PDB entry 6JUS | X-ray diffraction, 2.50 A resolution | chains A and B of the 3 polymer chains in the assembly

== Chain A ==
Molecule: DNA polymerase IV
From: Mycobacterium smegmatis (strain ATCC 700084 / mc(2)155)
Notes: EC 2.7.7.7
UniProtKB: A0QR77 (A0QR77_MYCS2); residues 1-356 here = UniProt positions 1-356
Sequence (356 residues; numbered 1 to 356; the number before each row is that of its first residue):
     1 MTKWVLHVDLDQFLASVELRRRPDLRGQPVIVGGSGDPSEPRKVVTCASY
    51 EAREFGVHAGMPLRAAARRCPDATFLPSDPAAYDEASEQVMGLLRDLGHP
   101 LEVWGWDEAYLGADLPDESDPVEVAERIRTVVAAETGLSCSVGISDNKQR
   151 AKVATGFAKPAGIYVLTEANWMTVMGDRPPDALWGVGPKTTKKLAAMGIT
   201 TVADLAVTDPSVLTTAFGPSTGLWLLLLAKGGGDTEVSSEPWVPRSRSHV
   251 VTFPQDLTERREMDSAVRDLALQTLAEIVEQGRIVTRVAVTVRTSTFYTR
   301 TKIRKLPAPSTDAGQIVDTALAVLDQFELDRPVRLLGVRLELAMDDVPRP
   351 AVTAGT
Disordered / not traced: 348-356
Ion coordination: Mn2+ site 1: Asp-9, Asp-107, Glu-108 (together with CMPcPP); Mn2+ site 2: Asp-9, Leu-10, Asp-107
Small-molecule neighbours: CMPcPP: Asp-9, Leu-10, Asp-11, Gln-12, Phe-13, Leu-14, Thr-46, Cys-47, Tyr-50, Arg-53, Ala-59, Asp-107, Glu-108, Lys-159
What the authors report for this chain:
  - mutagenesis - L14Y: decreased catalytic activity on rCTP
  - mutagenesis - C47T: decreased catalytic activity on rNTP
  - mutagenesis - L14Y/C47T: abolished catalytic activity on ribonucleotide
  - mutagenesis - C47T (10-fold): increased growth

== Chain B ==
Molecule: 18-nt DNA strand
Sequence (18 nucleotides; numbered 837 to 854; the number before each row is that of its first residue):
   837 TCTGGGGTCCTAGGACCC
Disordered / not traced: 850-854

== Chain A / chain B interface ==
Pairs across the interface (34; chain A residue first):
  Pro-41(A) with DT839(B), phosphate contact
  Arg-42(A) with DT839(B), salt bridge to the phosphate; DG840(B), sugar contact
  Val-44(A) with DG840(B), base contact
  Thr-46(A) with DG840(B), base contact
  Gly-60(A) with DG840(B), base contact
  Pro-62(A) with DT839(B), sugar contact
  Arg-64(A) with DC838(B), salt bridge to the phosphate
  Ala-65(A) with DT837(B), base contact
  Arg-68(A) with DT837(B), sugar contact
  Arg-69(A) with DT837(B), base contact
  Thr-221(A) with DC846(B), phosphate contact; DT847(B), hydrogen bond to the phosphate
  Trp-242(A) with DT844(B), phosphate contact
  Pro-244(A) with DT844(B), phosphate contact
  Arg-245(A) with DT844(B), hydrogen bond to the phosphate; DC845(B), salt bridge to the phosphate
  Ser-246(A) with DG843(B), sugar contact; DT844(B), hydrogen bond to the phosphate
  Arg-247(A) with DG843(B), salt bridge to the phosphate
  Ser-248(A) with DG842(B), sugar contact; DG843(B), hydrogen bond to the phosphate
  His-249(A) with DG842(B), salt bridge to the phosphate
  Val-250(A) with DG841(B), phosphate contact; DG842(B), hydrogen bond to the phosphate
  Val-251(A) with DG841(B), phosphate contact
  Thr-252(A) with DG840(B), phosphate contact; DG841(B), hydrogen bond to the phosphate
  Arg-293(A) with DG840(B), salt bridge to the phosphate
  Thr-296(A) with DT839(B), base contact
  Phe-297(A) with DT839(B), base contact
  Arg-334(A) with DT839(B), base contact; DG840(B), salt bridge to the phosphate
  Leu-335(A) with DG841(B), phosphate contact
Also at the interface, not in a pair above, chain A (32 interface residues in all): Lys-43, Ala-59, Phe-217, Ser-220, Ser-295, Arg-339

== In short ==
32 residues of chain A and 11 residues of chain B are in contact, with 6 hydrogen bonds and 7 salt bridges.
Polar pairs include Thr-221(A)/DT847(B), Arg-245(A)/DT844(B) and Ser-246(A)/DT844(B). Bound to chain A:
CMPcPP. From the paper: L14Y of chain A reduces catalytic activity on rCTP; C47T of chain A reduces catalytic
activity on rNTP.
Here chain A is DNA polymerase IV (Mycobacterium smegmatis (strain ATCC 700084 / mc(2)155)) and chain B is an
18-nt DNA strand. Entry 6JUS (MsDpo4-DNA complex 6) was determined by X-ray diffraction, deposited together
with 6JUL, 6JUM, 6JUN, 6JUO, 6JUP, 6JUQ and 6JUR.
